PDB entry 9D3O | electron microscopy, 3.00 A resolution | chains A and J of the 10 polymer chains in the assembly

[Chain A]
Molecule: Histone H3.2
Source organism: Homo sapiens
UniProtKB: Q71DI3 (H32_HUMAN); residues 37-135 here correspond to UniProt positions 38-136 (UniProt number = residue number + 1)
Amino-acid sequence (99 residues; row label = number of the first residue in the row):
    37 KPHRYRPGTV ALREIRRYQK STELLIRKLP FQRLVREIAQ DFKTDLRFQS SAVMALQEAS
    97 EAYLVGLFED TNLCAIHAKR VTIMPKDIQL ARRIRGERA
UniProt features mapped onto this chain:
  - modified residue: Lys37 (N6-methyllysine), Tyr41 (Phosphotyrosine), Lys56 (N6,N6,N6-trimethyllysine), Ser57 (Phosphoserine), Lys64 (N6-(2-hydroxyisobutyryl)lysine), Lys79 (N6,N6,N6-trimethyllysine), Thr80 (Phosphothreonine), Ser86 (Phosphoserine), Thr107 (Phosphothreonine), Lys115 (N6-acetyllysine), Lys122 (N6-(2-hydroxyisobutyryl)lysine)
  - lipidation: Cys110 (S-palmitoyl cysteine)

[Chain J]
Molecule: coding strand (145-nt DNA)
Source organism: Xenopus borealis
Sequence (145 nucleotides; each row starts with the number of its first residue; numbers below 1 keep their minus sign (DC-72 is residue -72)):
   -72 CCGAGATCAG ACGATATCGG GCACTTTCAG GGTGGTATGG CCGTAGGCGA GCACAAGGCT
   -12 GACTTTTCCT CCCCTTGTGC TGCCTTCTGG GGGGGGCCCA GCTCCTCCCC ATGCCAGGGT
    48 CTTTTCCCCC AGGCAGGAAA ACAAG

[Interface between chain A and chain J]
Residue-residue contacts (24; chain A residue first):
  His39(A) - DA-67(J)  sugar contact
  Arg40(A) - DG9(J)  hydrogen bond to the sugar
  Arg40(A) - DC10(J)  sugar contact
  Tyr41(A) - DA-67(J)  phosphate contact
  Tyr41(A) - DT-66(J)  sugar contact
  Tyr41(A) - DG9(J)  sugar contact
  Tyr41(A) - DC10(J)  phosphate contact
  Pro43(A) - DT8(J)  phosphate contact
  Pro43(A) - DG9(J)  sugar contact
  Gly44(A) - DT8(J)  phosphate contact
  Gly44(A) - DG9(J)  hydrogen bond to the phosphate
  Thr45(A) - DG9(J)  phosphate contact
  Val46(A) - DG9(J)  hydrogen bond to the phosphate
  Val46(A) - DC10(J)  phosphate contact
  Ala47(A) - DG9(J)  hydrogen bond to the phosphate
  Arg49(A) - DT-66(J)  sugar contact
  Arg49(A) - DC-65(J)  phosphate contact
  Arg63(A) - DG18(J)  salt bridge to the phosphate
  Lys64(A) - DG18(J)  hydrogen bond to the phosphate
  Leu65(A) - DG17(J)  phosphate contact
  Leu65(A) - DG18(J)  hydrogen bond to the phosphate
  Pro66(A) - DG17(J)  sugar contact
  Arg69(A) - DG17(J)  salt bridge to the phosphate
  Arg83(A) - DA27(J)  sugar contact
Other interface residues (no listed pair), chain A (17 interface residues in all): Arg42, Thr118
Other interface residues (no listed pair), chain J (10 interface residues in all): DC7

[Overview]
17 residues of chain A face 10 of chain J across their interface, with 6 hydrogen bonds and 2 salt bridges.
Polar contacts include Arg40(A)-DG9(J), Gly44(A)-DG9(J) and Val46(A)-DG9(J).
Here chain A is Histone H3.2 (Homo sapiens) and chain J is coding strand (145-nt DNA) (Xenopus borealis).
Entry 9D3O (167-bp 5S rDNA nucleosome - closed) was determined by electron microscopy (same publication as
9D3K, 9D3L, 9D3N, 9D3Q, 9D3R, 9D3S and 9D3T).
